Entry 4Y9Z (X-ray diffraction, 2.80 A resolution); this record covers chains O and P of the 34 polymer chains in the assembly.

[Chain O]
Name: Proteasome subunit alpha type-2
Organism: Saccharomyces cerevisiae (strain ATCC 204508 / S288c)
Notes: EC 3.4.25.1
Reference sequence: P23639 (PSA2_YEAST); residues 1-250 here = UniProt positions 1-250
Amino-acid sequence (250 residues; each row starts with the number of its first residue):
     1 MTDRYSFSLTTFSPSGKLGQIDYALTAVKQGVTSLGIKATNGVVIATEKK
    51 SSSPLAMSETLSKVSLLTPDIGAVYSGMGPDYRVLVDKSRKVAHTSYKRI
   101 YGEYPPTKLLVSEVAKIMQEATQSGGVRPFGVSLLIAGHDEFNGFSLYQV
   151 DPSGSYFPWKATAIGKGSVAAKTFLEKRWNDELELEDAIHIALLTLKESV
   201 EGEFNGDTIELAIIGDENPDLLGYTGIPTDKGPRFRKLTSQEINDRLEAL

[Chain P]
Name: Proteasome subunit alpha type-3
Organism: Saccharomyces cerevisiae (strain ATCC 204508 / S288c)
Notes: EC 3.4.25.1
Reference sequence: P23638 (PSA3_YEAST); residues 0-257 here correspond to UniProt positions 1-258 (UniProt number = residue number + 1)
Amino-acid sequence (258 residues; row label = number of the first residue in the row; numbering starts at 0):
     0 MGSRRYDSRTTIFSPEGRLYQVEYALESISHAGTAIGIMASDGIVLAAER
    50 KVTSTLLEQDTSTEKLYKLNDKIAVAVAGLTADAEILINTARIHAQNYLK
   100 TYNEDIPVEILVRRLSDIKQGYTQHGGLRPFGVSFIYAGYDDRYGYQLYT
   150 SNPSGNYTGWKAISVGANTSAAQTLLQMDYKDDMKVDDAIELALKTLSKT
   200 TDSSALTYDRLEFATIRKGANDGEVYQKIFKPQEIKDILVKTGITKKDED
   250 EEADEDMK
Unresolved in the structure: 0, 245-257

[How chain O and chain P interact]
Contacting residue pairs - 65 pairs, chain O then chain P:
  Arg4(O) with Ser2(P)
  Tyr5(O) with Ser2(P); Tyr5(P)
  Ser6(O) with Gly125(P); Leu127(P)
  Phe7(O) with Ser2(P); Tyr5(P); Asp6(P); Gly126(P)
  Ser8(O) with Gly126(P), hydrogen bond (backbone-backbone); Leu127(P); Arg128(P), hydrogen bond (side chain-backbone)
  Thr10(O) with Arg128(P)
  Thr11(O) with Ser7(P); Thr9(P); Gln20(P)
  Phe12(O) with Gln20(P), hydrogen bond (backbone-side chain); Tyr23(P); Ala24(P), hydrophobic; Arg128(P); Pro129(P); Gly131(P)
  Ser13(O) with Tyr23(P)
  Pro14(O) with Tyr23(P), hydrophobic; Glu26(P)
  Ser15(O) with Glu26(P); His30(P)
  Gly16(O) with Tyr23(P); Ser27(P), hydrogen bond (backbone-side chain)
  Leu18(O) with Leu79(P), hydrophobic; Arg128(P)
  Lys38(O) with Glu57(P), salt bridge
  Ser112(O) with Glu84(P)
  Lys116(O) with Ile85(P)
  Gln119(O) with Ala81(P); Asp82(P), hydrogen bond; Ile85(P); Arg128(P)
  Thr122(O) with Arg128(P), hydrogen bond (backbone-side chain)
  Gln123(O) with Tyr121(P); Leu127(P); Arg128(P), hydrogen bond (side chain-backbone); Pro129(P); Phe130(P)
  Gly125(O) with Leu127(P)
  Ser153(O) with Ala81(P)
  Gly154(O) with Ala81(P)
  Ser155(O) with Ala81(P)
  Tyr156(O) with Glu84(P), hydrogen bond
  Phe157(O) with Leu56(P), hydrophobic
  Pro158(O) with Leu56(P); Glu57(P), hydrogen bond (backbone-backbone); Thr60(P); Ser61(P)
  Trp159(O) with Ser53(P); Leu55(P); Leu56(P)
  Lys160(O) with Thr54(P); Leu55(P), hydrogen bond (backbone-backbone); Leu56(P); Glu57(P)
  Ala161(O) with Leu55(P)
  Leu175(O) with Leu55(P), hydrophobic
  Glu176(O) with Thr54(P); Leu55(P)
Interface residues without a listed pair, chain O (35 interface residues in all): Leu9, Ser124, Tyr148, Trp179
Interface residues without a listed pair, chain P (32 interface residues in all): Thr80

[Overview]
35 residues of chain O face 32 of chain P across their interface; the contacts include 10 hydrogen bonds and 1
salt bridge. Among the polar pairs are Lys38(O)-Glu57(P), Ser8(O)-Arg128(P) and Phe12(O)-Gln20(P).
Here chain O is Proteasome subunit alpha type-2 and chain P is Proteasome subunit alpha type-3, both from
Saccharomyces cerevisiae (strain ATCC 204508 / S288c). Entry 4Y9Z (Yeast 20S proteasome beta2-H116E mutant in
complex with Ac-LAE-ep) was determined by X-ray diffraction (same publication as 4Y69, 4Y6A, 4Y6V, 4Y6Z, 4Y70,
4Y74 and 34 further entries).
